PDB entry 6WUA | electron microscopy, 3.20 A resolution | chains a and j of the 8 polymer chains in the assembly

Chain a:
Molecule: 16S rRNA
Organism: Enterococcus faecalis OG1RF
Sequence (1548 nucleotides; each row starts with the number of its first residue):
     3 UGAGAGUUUG AUCCUGGCUC AGGACGAACG CUGGCGGCGU GCCUAAUACA UGCAAGUCGA
    63 ACGCUUCUUU CCUCCCGAGU GCUUGCACUC AAUUGGAAAG AGGAGUGGCG GACGGGUGAG
   123 UAACACGUGG GUAACCUACC CAUCAGAGGG GGAUAACACU UGGAAACAGG UGCUAAUACC
   183 GCAUAACAGU UUAUGCCGCA UGGCAUAAGA GUGAAAGGCG CUUUCGGGUG UCGCUGAUGG
   243 AUGGACCCGC GGUGCAUUAG CUAGUUGGUG AGGUAACGGC UCACCAAGGC CACGAUGCAU
   303 AGCCGACCUG AGAGGGUGAU CGGCCACACU GGGACUGAGA CACGGCCCAG ACUCCUACGG
   363 GAGGCAGCAG UAGGGAAUCU UCGGCAAUGG ACGAAAGUCU GACCGAGCAA CGCCGCGUGA
   423 GUGAAGAAGG UUUUCGGAUC GUAAAACUCU GUUGUUAGAG AAGAACAAGG ACGUUAGUAA
   483 CUGAACGUCC CCUGACGGUA UCUAACCAGA AAGCCACGGC UAACUACGUG CCAGCAGCCG
   543 CGGUAAUACG UAGGUGGCAA GCGUUGUCCG GAUUUAUUGG GCGUAAAGCG AGCGCAGGCG
   603 GUUUCUUAAG UCUGAUGUGA AAGCCCCCGG CUCAACCGGG GAGGGUCAUU GGAAACUGGG
   663 AGACUUGAGU GCAGAAGAGG AGAGUGGAAU UCCAUGUGUA GCGGUGAAAU GCGUAGAUAU
   723 AUGGAGGAAC ACCAGUGGCG AAGGCGGCUC UCUGGUCUGU AACUGACGCU GAGGCUCGAA
   783 AGCGUGGGGA GCAAACAGGA UUAGAUACCC UGGUAGUCCA CGCCGUAAAC GAUGAGUGCU
   843 AAGUGUUGGA GGGUUUCCGC CCUUCAGUGC UGCAGCAAAC GCAUUAAGCA CUCCGCCUGG
   903 GGAGUACGAC CGCAAGGUUG AAACUCAAAG GAAUUGACGG GGGCCCGCAC AAGCGGUGGA
   963 GCAUGUGGUU UAAUUCGAAG CAACGCGAAG AACCUUACCA GGUCUUGACA UCCUUUGACC
  1023 ACUCUAGAGA UAGAGCUUUC CCUUCGGGGA CAAAGUGACA GGUGGUGCAU GGUUGUCGUC
  1083 AGCUCGUGUC GUGAGAUGUU GGGUUAAGUC CCGCAACGAG CGCAACCCUU AUUGUUAGUU
  1143 GCCAUCAUUU AGUUGGGCAC UCUAGCGAGA CUGCCGGUGA CAAACCGGAG GAAGGUGGGG
  1203 AUGACGUCAA AUCAUCAUGC CCCUUAUGAC CUGGGCUACA CACGUGCUAC AAUGGGAAGU
  1263 ACAACGAGUC GCUAGACCGC GAGGUCAUGC AAAUCUCUUA AAGCUUCUCU CAGUUCGGAU
  1323 UGCAGGCUGC AACUCGCCUG CAUGAAGCCG GAAUCGCUAG UAAUCGCGGA UCAGCACGCC
  1383 GCGGUGAAUA CGUUCCCGGG CCUUGUACAC ACCGCCCGUC ACACCACGAG AGUUUGUAAC
  1443 ACCCGAAGUC GGUGAGGUAA CCUUUUUGGA GCCAGCCGCC UAAGGUGGGA UAGAUGAUUG
  1503 GGGUGAAGUC GUAACAAGGU AGCCGUAUCG GAAGGUGCGG CUGGAUCA
Not modelled in the structure: 3-949, 1081-1124, 1396-1550

Chain j:
Name: 30S ribosomal protein S10
Organism: Enterococcus faecalis OG1RF
UniProtKB: A0A1B4XKR5 (A0A1B4XKR5_ENTFL); residue numbers follow UniProt; this construct covers 4-102
Amino-acid sequence (99 residues; row label = number of the first residue in the row):
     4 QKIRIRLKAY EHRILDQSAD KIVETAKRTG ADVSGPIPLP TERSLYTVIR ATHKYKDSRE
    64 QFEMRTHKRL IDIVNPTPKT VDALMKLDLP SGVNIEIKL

Interface between chain a and chain j:
Residue-residue contacts (55):
  G979(a) with His56(j), hydrogen bond to the sugar; Lys57(j), base contact
  A980(a) with Lys57(j), hydrogen bond to the sugar
  A985(a) with Lys57(j), salt bridge to the phosphate; Tyr58(j), phosphate contact
  C988(a) with Lys59(j), salt bridge to the phosphate
  G989(a) with Thr55(j), sugar contact; His56(j), sugar contact; Lys59(j), salt bridge to the phosphate
  A991(a) with Thr50(j), base contact; Lys59(j), salt bridge to the phosphate
  U1076(a) with Arg53(j), salt bridge to the phosphate; Ala54(j), sugar contact; Tyr58(j), sugar contact
  G1077(a) with Tyr58(j), sugar contact; Ser61(j), sugar contact
  C1130(a) with Arg68(j), phosphate contact
  U1131(a) with Arg68(j), salt bridge to the phosphate
  A1139(a) with Gly38(j), phosphate contact; Ile40(j), sugar contact; Pro41(j), base contact
  U1141(a) with Arg7(j), phosphate contact; Ile40(j), sugar contact; Leu73(j), sugar contact
  U1142(a) with Arg7(j), salt bridge to the phosphate; Arg9(j), hydrogen bond to the base; Leu73(j), base contact
  U1165(a) with Pro41(j), hydrogen bond to the sugar; Leu42(j), sugar contact; Pro43(j), phosphate contact
  A1166(a) with Pro41(j), sugar contact; Leu42(j), sugar contact; Pro43(j), phosphate contact; Thr44(j), hydrogen bond to the phosphate; Arg72(j), phosphate contact
  G1167(a) with His15(j), phosphate contact; His70(j), salt bridge to the phosphate; Arg72(j), salt bridge to the phosphate
  C1168(a) with His15(j), salt bridge to the phosphate
  U1204(a) with Arg53(j), salt bridge to the phosphate
  A1213(a) with His56(j), sugar contact; Lys57(j), sugar contact; Tyr58(j), sugar contact
  U1214(a) with His56(j), sugar contact
  U1217(a) with Thr55(j), base contact
  G1268(a) with Arg46(j), salt bridge to the phosphate
  A1269(a) with Ser47(j), hydrogen bond to the phosphate
  A1295(a) with Arg9(j), salt bridge to the phosphate; Pro43(j), sugar contact; Lys71(j), salt bridge to the phosphate
  C1381(a) with Arg62(j), hydrogen bond to the sugar
  C1382(a) with Thr50(j), hydrogen bond to the sugar; Arg62(j), salt bridge to the phosphate; Gln64(j), sugar contact
  G1383(a) with Gln64(j), hydrogen bond to the phosphate
Interface residues without a listed pair, chain a (32 interface residues in all): G1074, U1075, G1140, A1212, A1294
Interface residues without a listed pair, chain j (32 interface residues in all): Lys11, Ser37, Leu48, Ile52, Glu63

In short:
Chain a and chain j each contribute 32 residues to their interface, with 9 hydrogen bonds and 15 salt bridges.
Polar contacts include U1142(a)-Arg9(j), G979(a)-His56(j) and A980(a)-Lys57(j).
Chain a is 16S rRNA and chain j is 30S ribosomal protein S10, both from Enterococcus faecalis OG1RF; the
structure, 30S subunit (head) of 70S Ribosome Enterococcus faecalis MultiBody refinement, was determined by
electron microscopy, deposited together with 6WUB.
